PDB entry 5N97 | electron microscopy, 7.40 A resolution (low resolution: residue-level contacts below are approximate; hydrogen-bond / salt-bridge calls are withheld) | chains C and F of the 6 polymer chains in the assembly

# Chain C (and F)
Protein: S-layer protein rsaA
Source organism: Caulobacter crescentus NA1000
Notes: chain F of this document is another copy of the same molecule, construct and numbering; everything in this record applies to it too
UniProt: A0A0H3C8J1 (A0A0H3C8J1_CAUCN); numbering as in UniProt (aligned over 249-1026)
Amino-acid sequence (778 residues; row label = number of the first residue in the row):
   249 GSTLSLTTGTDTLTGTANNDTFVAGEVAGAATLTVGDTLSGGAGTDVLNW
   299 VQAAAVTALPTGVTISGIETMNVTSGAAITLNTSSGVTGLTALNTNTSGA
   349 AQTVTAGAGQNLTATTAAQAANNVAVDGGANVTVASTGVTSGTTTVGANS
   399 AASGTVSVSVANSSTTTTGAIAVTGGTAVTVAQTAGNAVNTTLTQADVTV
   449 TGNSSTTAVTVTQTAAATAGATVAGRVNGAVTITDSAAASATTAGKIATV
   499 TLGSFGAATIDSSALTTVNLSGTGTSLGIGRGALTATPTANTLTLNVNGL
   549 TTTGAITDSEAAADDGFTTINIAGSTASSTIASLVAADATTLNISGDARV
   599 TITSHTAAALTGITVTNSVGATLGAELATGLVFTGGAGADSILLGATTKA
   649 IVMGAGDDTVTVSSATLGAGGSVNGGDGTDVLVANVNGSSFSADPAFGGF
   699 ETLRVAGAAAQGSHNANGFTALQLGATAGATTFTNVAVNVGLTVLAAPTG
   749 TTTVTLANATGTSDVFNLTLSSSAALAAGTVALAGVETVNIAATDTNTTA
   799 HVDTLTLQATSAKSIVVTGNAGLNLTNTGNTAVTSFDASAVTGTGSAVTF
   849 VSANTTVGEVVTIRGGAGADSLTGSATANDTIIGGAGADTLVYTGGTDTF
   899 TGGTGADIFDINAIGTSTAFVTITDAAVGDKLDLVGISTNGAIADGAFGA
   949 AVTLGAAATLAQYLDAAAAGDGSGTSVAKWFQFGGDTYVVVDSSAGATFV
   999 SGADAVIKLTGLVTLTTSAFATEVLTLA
Ion coordination: Ca2+ site 1: Thr-255, Gly-257, Asp-259, Thr-280, Thr-282, Asp-285; Ca2+ site 2: Asn-266, Asp-268, Gly-289, Asp-294; Ca2+ site 3: Gly-290, Ala-291, Asp-294, Gly-315, Glu-317; Ca2+ site 4: Arg-529, Glu-558; Ca2+ site 5: Leu-532, Asp-562; Ca2+ site 6: Ala-559, Asp-562, Asp-586; Ca2+ site 7: Gly-634, Gly-636, Asp-638, Met-651, Ala-653, Asp-656; Ca2+ site 8: Gly-652, Gly-654, Asp-656, Gly-673, Asp-675, Asp-678; Ca2+ site 9: Gly-674, Gly-676, Asp-678, Gly-697, Glu-699; Ca2+ site 10: Phe-689, Phe-695; Ca2+ site 11: Ala-757, Gly-759, Asp-762, Gly-783, Glu-785; Ca2+ site 12: Ser-771, Asp-793, Asn-795, Thr-797; 7 more Ca2+ sites not listed

# Interface between chain C and chain F
Pairs across the interface (8):
  Val-271(C) / Thr-258(F)
  Gly-273(C) / Thr-258(F)
  Glu-274(C) / Gly-257(F)
  Glu-274(C) / Thr-258(F)
  Glu-274(C) / Val-283(F)
  Val-275(C) / Thr-256(F)
  Val-275(C) / Gly-257(F)
  Ala-276(C) / Thr-256(F)
Other interface residues (no listed pair), chain C (10 interface residues in all): Gly-277, Val-299, Gln-300, Ala-301, Thr-322
Other interface residues (no listed pair), chain F (7 interface residues in all): Thr-260, Gly-284, Thr-309

# In short
10 residues of chain C and 7 residues of chain F are in contact. The Ca2+ site 1 is built by Thr-255(C),
Gly-257(C), Asp-259(C), Thr-280(C), Thr-282(C) and Asp-285(C). The Ca2+ site 2 is built by Asn-266(C),
Asp-268(C), Gly-289(C) and Asp-294(C).
Both chains are S-layer protein rsaA (Caulobacter crescentus NA1000). Entry 5N97 (Structure of the C.
crescentus S-layer) was determined by electron microscopy together with 5N8P from the same study.
